PDB entry 1QMB | X-ray diffraction, 2.60 A resolution | chains A and B

[Chain A]
Molecule: Alpha-1-antitrypsin
Organism: Homo sapiens
UniProtKB: P01009 (A1AT_HUMAN); residues 25-352 here correspond to UniProt positions 49-376 (UniProt number = residue number + 24)
Sequence (326 residues; row label = number of the first residue in the row; note: 2 numbers in that range are skipped by the numbering (no residue carries them; nothing is unmodelled there)):
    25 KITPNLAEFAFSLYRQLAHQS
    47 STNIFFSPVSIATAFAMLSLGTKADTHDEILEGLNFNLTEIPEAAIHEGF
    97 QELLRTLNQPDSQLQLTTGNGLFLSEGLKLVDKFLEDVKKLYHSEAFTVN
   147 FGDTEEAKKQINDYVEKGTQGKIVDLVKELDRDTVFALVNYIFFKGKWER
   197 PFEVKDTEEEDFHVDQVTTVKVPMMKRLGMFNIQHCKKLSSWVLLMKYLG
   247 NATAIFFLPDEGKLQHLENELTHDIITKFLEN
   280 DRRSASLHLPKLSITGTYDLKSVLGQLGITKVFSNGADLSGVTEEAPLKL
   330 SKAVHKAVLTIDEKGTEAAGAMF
Differences from the reference sequence: conflict Ala-91 (Gln115 in P01009)

[Chain B]
Molecule: Alpha-1-antitrypsin
Organism: Homo sapiens
UniProtKB: P01009 (A1AT_HUMAN); residues 353-394 here correspond to UniProt positions 377-418 (UniProt number = residue number + 24)
Sequence (42 residues; row label = number of the first residue in the row):
   353 LEAIPRSIPPEVKFNAPFVFLMIEQNTKSPLFMGKVVNPTQK
Differences from the reference sequence: engineered mutation Arg-358 (Met382 in P01009); conflict Ala-368 (Lys392 in P01009)

[Chain A / chain B interface]
Contacting residue pairs - 114 pairs, chain A then chain B:
  Thr-27(A) / Thr-379(B)  hydrogen bond (side chain-backbone)
  Thr-27(A) / Lys-380(B)
  Thr-27(A) / Ser-381(B)
  Phe-35(A) / Met-385(B)  hydrophobic
  Tyr-38(A) / Val-371(B)
  Tyr-38(A) / Met-385(B)  hydrophobic
  Tyr-38(A) / Lys-387(B)
  Ser-47(A) / Val-389(B)
  Ser-47(A) / Gln-393(B)
  Thr-48(A) / Val-389(B)
  Thr-48(A) / Gln-393(B)
  Asn-49(A) / Lys-387(B)
  Asn-49(A) / Val-388(B)
  Asn-49(A) / Val-389(B)  hydrogen bond (side chain-backbone)
  Asn-49(A) / Asn-390(B)  hydrogen bond (side chain-backbone)
  Asn-49(A) / Gln-393(B)  hydrogen bond (backbone-side chain)
  Ile-50(A) / Gly-386(B)
  Ile-50(A) / Lys-387(B)  hydrogen bond (backbone-backbone)
  Phe-51(A) / Phe-372(B)  hydrophobic
  Phe-51(A) / Met-374(B)  hydrophobic
  Phe-51(A) / Phe-384(B)  hydrophobic
  Phe-51(A) / Met-385(B)
  Phe-52(A) / Phe-384(B)
  Phe-52(A) / Met-385(B)  hydrogen bond (backbone-backbone)
  Ser-53(A) / Leu-383(B)  hydrogen bond (side chain-backbone)
  Ser-53(A) / Phe-384(B)
  Pro-54(A) / Pro-382(B)
  Pro-54(A) / Leu-383(B)
  Pro-54(A) / Phe-384(B)
  Val-55(A) / Pro-382(B)
  Val-55(A) / Leu-383(B)  hydrophobic
  Leu-99(A) / Thr-379(B)
  Leu-99(A) / Ser-381(B)
  Thr-102(A) / Thr-379(B)
  Leu-103(A) / Glu-376(B)
  Leu-103(A) / Thr-379(B)
  Leu-103(A) / Ser-381(B)
  Leu-103(A) / Leu-383(B)  hydrophobic
  Leu-112(A) / Leu-383(B)  hydrophobic
  Ile-188(A) / Phe-384(B)  hydrophobic
  Phe-190(A) / Leu-383(B)  hydrophobic
  Phe-190(A) / Phe-384(B)  hydrophobic
  Asp-207(A) / Asn-367(B)
  Phe-208(A) / Phe-366(B)
  Phe-208(A) / Asn-367(B)
  Phe-208(A) / Ala-368(B)
  Phe-208(A) / Pro-369(B)
  Phe-208(A) / Val-389(B)
  Phe-208(A) / Pro-391(B)  hydrophobic
  His-209(A) / Asn-367(B)  hydrogen bond (backbone-backbone)
  His-209(A) / Ala-368(B)
  His-209(A) / Pro-369(B)
  Val-210(A) / Pro-369(B)
  Val-210(A) / Val-389(B)
  Val-210(A) / Asn-390(B)
  Val-216(A) / Asn-390(B)
  Val-216(A) / Thr-392(B)
  Lys-217(A) / Thr-392(B)
  Val-218(A) / Pro-391(B)  hydrophobic
  Val-218(A) / Thr-392(B)
  Met-220(A) / Asn-367(B)
  Leu-224(A) / Pro-361(B)  hydrophobic
  Ile-229(A) / Val-364(B)  hydrophobic
  Leu-240(A) / Phe-366(B)  hydrophobic
  Tyr-244(A) / Met-374(B)
  Gly-246(A) / Gln-377(B)
  Asn-247(A) / Glu-376(B)  hydrogen bond
  Asn-247(A) / Gln-377(B)  hydrogen bond (backbone-backbone)
  Asn-247(A) / Asn-378(B)
  Ala-248(A) / Ile-375(B)
  Ala-248(A) / Gln-377(B)  hydrogen bond (backbone-side chain)
  Thr-249(A) / Met-374(B)
  Thr-249(A) / Ile-375(B)  hydrogen bond (backbone-backbone)
  Thr-249(A) / Gln-377(B)  hydrogen bond
  Ala-250(A) / Leu-373(B)
  Ile-251(A) / Phe-372(B)
  Ile-251(A) / Leu-373(B)  hydrogen bond (backbone-backbone)
  Ile-251(A) / Ile-375(B)  hydrophobic
  Phe-252(A) / Phe-366(B)  hydrophobic
  Phe-252(A) / Phe-370(B)  hydrophobic
  Phe-252(A) / Val-371(B)
  Phe-252(A) / Phe-372(B)  hydrophobic
  Phe-253(A) / Phe-370(B)
  Phe-253(A) / Val-371(B)  hydrogen bond (backbone-backbone)
  Leu-254(A) / Lys-365(B)
  Leu-254(A) / Phe-366(B)  hydrophobic
  Pro-255(A) / Pro-369(B)
  Leu-260(A) / Pro-369(B)  hydrophobic
  Leu-260(A) / Val-371(B)  hydrophobic
  Leu-263(A) / Val-371(B)  hydrophobic
  Glu-264(A) / Lys-387(B)  salt bridge
  Ile-272(A) / Ile-375(B)  hydrophobic
  Ser-283(A) / Pro-361(B)
  Ser-283(A) / Pro-362(B)
  Ala-284(A) / Pro-361(B)  hydrophobic
  Ala-284(A) / Pro-362(B)
  Ser-285(A) / Pro-362(B)  hydrogen bond (backbone-backbone)
  Ser-285(A) / Glu-363(B)
  Ser-285(A) / Val-364(B)  hydrogen bond (backbone-backbone)
  Leu-286(A) / Val-364(B)
  Leu-286(A) / Phe-366(B)  hydrophobic
  His-287(A) / Val-364(B)  hydrogen bond (backbone-backbone)
  His-287(A) / Lys-365(B)
  His-287(A) / Phe-366(B)  hydrogen bond (backbone-backbone)
  Leu-288(A) / Phe-366(B)  hydrophobic
  Pro-289(A) / Phe-366(B)
  Leu-291(A) / Val-388(B)  hydrophobic
  Leu-291(A) / Pro-391(B)  hydrophobic
  Ser-292(A) / Lys-394(B)  hydrogen bond (backbone-side chain)
  Leu-338(A) / Phe-372(B)  hydrophobic
  Leu-338(A) / Met-374(B)  hydrophobic
  Thr-345(A) / Met-374(B)
  Ala-347(A) / Phe-384(B)
  Ala-348(A) / Phe-384(B)
Other interface residues (no listed pair), chain A (64 interface residues in all): Leu-30, Ala-31, Ala-34, Lys-243, Leu-267, Ile-293, Gly-349

[Overview]
64 residues of chain A face 34 of chain B across their interface, with 20 hydrogen bonds and 1 salt bridge.
Among the polar pairs are Glu-264(A)/Lys-387(B), Thr-27(A)/Thr-379(B) and Asn-49(A)/Val-389(B).
Chain A is Alpha-1-antitrypsin and chain B is Alpha-1-antitrypsin, both from Homo sapiens; the structure,
Cleaved alpha-1-antitrypsin polymer, was determined by X-ray diffraction.
